7NPV - chains C1 and D8 of the 24 polymer chains in the assembly; structure by electron microscopy, 6.66 A resolution (low resolution: residue-level contacts below are approximate; hydrogen-bond / salt-bridge calls are withheld).

Chain C1:
Name: ESX-5 secretion system protein EccC5
From: Mycobacterium tuberculosis (strain ATCC 25618 / H37Rv)
Reference sequence: P9WNA5 (ECCC5_MYCTU); residue numbers follow UniProt; this construct covers 1-1391
Amino-acid sequence (1391 residues; each row starts with the number of its first residue):
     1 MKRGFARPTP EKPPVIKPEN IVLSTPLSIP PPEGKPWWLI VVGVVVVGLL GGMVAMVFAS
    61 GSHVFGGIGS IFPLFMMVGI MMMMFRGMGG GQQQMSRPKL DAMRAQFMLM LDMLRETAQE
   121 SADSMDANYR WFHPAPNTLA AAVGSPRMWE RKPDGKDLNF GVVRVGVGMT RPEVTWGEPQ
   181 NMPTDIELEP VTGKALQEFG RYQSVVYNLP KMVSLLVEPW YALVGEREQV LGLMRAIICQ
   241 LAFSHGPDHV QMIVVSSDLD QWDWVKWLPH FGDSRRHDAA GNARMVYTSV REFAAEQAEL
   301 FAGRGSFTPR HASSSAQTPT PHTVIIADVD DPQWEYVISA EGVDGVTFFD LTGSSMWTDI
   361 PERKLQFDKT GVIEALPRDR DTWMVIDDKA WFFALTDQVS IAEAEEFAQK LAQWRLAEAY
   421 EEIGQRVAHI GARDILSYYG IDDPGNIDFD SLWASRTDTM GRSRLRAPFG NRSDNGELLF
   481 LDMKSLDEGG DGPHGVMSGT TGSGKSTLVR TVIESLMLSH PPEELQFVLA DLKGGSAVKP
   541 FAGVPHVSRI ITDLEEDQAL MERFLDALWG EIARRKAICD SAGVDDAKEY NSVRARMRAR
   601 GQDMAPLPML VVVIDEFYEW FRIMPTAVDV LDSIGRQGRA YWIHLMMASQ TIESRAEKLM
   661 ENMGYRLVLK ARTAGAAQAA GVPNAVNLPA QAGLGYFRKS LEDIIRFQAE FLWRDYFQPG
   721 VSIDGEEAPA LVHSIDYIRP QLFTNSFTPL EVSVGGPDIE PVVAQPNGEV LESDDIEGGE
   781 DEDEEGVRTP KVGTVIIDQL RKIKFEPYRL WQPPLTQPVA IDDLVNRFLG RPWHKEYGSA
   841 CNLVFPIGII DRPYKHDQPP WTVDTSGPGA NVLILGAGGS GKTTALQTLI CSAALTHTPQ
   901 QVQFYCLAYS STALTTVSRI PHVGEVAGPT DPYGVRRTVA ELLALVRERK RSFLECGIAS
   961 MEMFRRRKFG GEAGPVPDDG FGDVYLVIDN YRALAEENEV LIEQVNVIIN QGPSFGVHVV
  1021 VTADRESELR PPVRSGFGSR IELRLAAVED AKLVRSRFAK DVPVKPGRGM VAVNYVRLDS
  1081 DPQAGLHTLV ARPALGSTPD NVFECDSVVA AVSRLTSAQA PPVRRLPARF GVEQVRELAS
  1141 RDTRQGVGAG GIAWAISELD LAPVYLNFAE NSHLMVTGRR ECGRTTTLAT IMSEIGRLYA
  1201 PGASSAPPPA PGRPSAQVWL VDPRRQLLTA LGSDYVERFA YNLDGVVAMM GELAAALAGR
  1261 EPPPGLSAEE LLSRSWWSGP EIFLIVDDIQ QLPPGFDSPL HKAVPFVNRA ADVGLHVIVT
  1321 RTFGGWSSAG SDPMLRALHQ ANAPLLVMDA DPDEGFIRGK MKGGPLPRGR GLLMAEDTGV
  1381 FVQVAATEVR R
Disordered / not traced: 275-284, 417-1391
Swiss-Prot annotation at these positions:
  - binding site (ATP): Gly499 to Ser506, Gly876 to Thr883, Gly1178 to Thr1185

Chain D8:
Name: ESX-5 secretion system protein EccD5
From: Mycobacterium tuberculosis (strain ATCC 25618 / H37Rv)
Reference sequence: P9WNP9 (ECCD5_MYCTU); numbering as in UniProt (aligned over 1-503)
Amino-acid sequence (503 residues; each row starts with the number of its first residue):
     1 MTAVADAPQA DIEGVASPQA VVVGVMAGEG VQIGVLLDAN APVSVMTDPL LKVVNSRLRE
    61 LGEAPLEATG RGRWALCLVD GAPLRATQSL TEQDVYDGDR LWIRFIADTE RRSQVIEHIS
   121 TAVASDLSKR FARIDPIVAV QVGASMVATG VVLATGVLGW WRWHHNTWLT TIYTAVIGVL
   181 VLAVAMLLLM RAKTDADRRV ADIMLMSAIM PVTVAAAAAP PGPVGSPQAV LGFGVLTVAA
   241 ALALRFTGRR LGIYTTIVII GALTMLAALA RMVAATSAVT LLSSLLLICV VAYHAAPALS
   301 RRLAGIRLPV FPSATSRWVF EARPDLPTTV VVSGGSAPVL EGPSSVRDVL LQAERARSFL
   361 SGLLTGLGVM VVVCMTSLCD PHTGQRWLPL ILAGFTSGFL LLRGRSYVDR WQSITLAGTA
   421 VIIAAAVCVR YALELSSPLA VSIVAAILVL LPAAGMAAAA HVPHTIYSPL FRKFVEWIEY
   481 LCLMPIFPLA LWLMNVYAAI RYR
Disordered / not traced: 1-17, 305-343, 462-503

Chain C1 / chain D8 interface:
Pairs across the interface (27; chain C1 residue first):
  Met108(C1) - His118(D8)
  Asp112(C1) - Thr121(D8)
  Arg115(C1) - Ile116(D8)
  Arg115(C1) - Glu117(D8)
  Gln119(C1) - Arg112(D8)
  Gln119(C1) - Gln114(D8)
  Ala122(C1) - Arg112(D8)
  Asp123(C1) - Arg112(D8)
  Asp126(C1) - Arg111(D8)
  Asp126(C1) - Arg112(D8)
  Arg130(C1) - Arg71(D8)
  Arg130(C1) - Glu110(D8)
  Arg130(C1) - Arg111(D8)
  Arg130(C1) - Arg112(D8)
  Ala135(C1) - Glu110(D8)
  Thr138(C1) - Gly72(D8)
  Ala141(C1) - Gly72(D8)
  Ala141(C1) - Trp74(D8)
  Arg164(C1) - Glu110(D8)
  Glu198(C1) - Glu117(D8)
  Tyr202(C1) - Glu117(D8)
  Gln203(C1) - Glu117(D8)
  Tyr207(C1) - Ser113(D8)
  Asn208(C1) - Arg111(D8)
  Asn208(C1) - Arg112(D8)
  Glu406(C1) - Asp48(D8)
  Lys410(C1) - Asp48(D8)
Other interface residues (no listed pair), chain C1 (24 interface residues in all): Pro134, Asn137, Phe199, Leu209, Gln413
Other interface residues (no listed pair), chain D8 (18 interface residues in all): Lys52, Ala68, Arg73, Phe105, Val115

Overview:
24 residues of chain C1 face 18 of chain D8 across their interface. From UniProt: 24 ATP-binding residues on
chain C1.
Here chain C1 is ESX-5 secretion system protein EccC5 and chain D8 is ESX-5 secretion system protein EccD5,
both from Mycobacterium tuberculosis (strain ATCC 25618 / H37Rv). Entry 7NPV (MycP5-free ESX-5 inner membrane
complex, State II) was determined by electron microscopy together with 7NP7, 7NPR, 7NPU, 7NPS and 7NPT from
the same study.
